5VVR - chains B and J of the 16 polymer chains in the assembly; structure by electron microscopy, 5.80 A resolution (low resolution: residue-level contacts below are approximate; hydrogen-bond / salt-bridge calls are withheld).

[Chain B]
Name: DNA-directed RNA polymerase II subunit RPB2
Organism: Saccharomyces cerevisiae (strain ATCC 204508 / S288c)
Notes: EC 2.7.7.6
UniProt: P08518 (RPB2_YEAST); residue numbers follow UniProt; this construct covers 1-1224
Amino-acid sequence (1224 residues; row label = number of the first residue in the row):
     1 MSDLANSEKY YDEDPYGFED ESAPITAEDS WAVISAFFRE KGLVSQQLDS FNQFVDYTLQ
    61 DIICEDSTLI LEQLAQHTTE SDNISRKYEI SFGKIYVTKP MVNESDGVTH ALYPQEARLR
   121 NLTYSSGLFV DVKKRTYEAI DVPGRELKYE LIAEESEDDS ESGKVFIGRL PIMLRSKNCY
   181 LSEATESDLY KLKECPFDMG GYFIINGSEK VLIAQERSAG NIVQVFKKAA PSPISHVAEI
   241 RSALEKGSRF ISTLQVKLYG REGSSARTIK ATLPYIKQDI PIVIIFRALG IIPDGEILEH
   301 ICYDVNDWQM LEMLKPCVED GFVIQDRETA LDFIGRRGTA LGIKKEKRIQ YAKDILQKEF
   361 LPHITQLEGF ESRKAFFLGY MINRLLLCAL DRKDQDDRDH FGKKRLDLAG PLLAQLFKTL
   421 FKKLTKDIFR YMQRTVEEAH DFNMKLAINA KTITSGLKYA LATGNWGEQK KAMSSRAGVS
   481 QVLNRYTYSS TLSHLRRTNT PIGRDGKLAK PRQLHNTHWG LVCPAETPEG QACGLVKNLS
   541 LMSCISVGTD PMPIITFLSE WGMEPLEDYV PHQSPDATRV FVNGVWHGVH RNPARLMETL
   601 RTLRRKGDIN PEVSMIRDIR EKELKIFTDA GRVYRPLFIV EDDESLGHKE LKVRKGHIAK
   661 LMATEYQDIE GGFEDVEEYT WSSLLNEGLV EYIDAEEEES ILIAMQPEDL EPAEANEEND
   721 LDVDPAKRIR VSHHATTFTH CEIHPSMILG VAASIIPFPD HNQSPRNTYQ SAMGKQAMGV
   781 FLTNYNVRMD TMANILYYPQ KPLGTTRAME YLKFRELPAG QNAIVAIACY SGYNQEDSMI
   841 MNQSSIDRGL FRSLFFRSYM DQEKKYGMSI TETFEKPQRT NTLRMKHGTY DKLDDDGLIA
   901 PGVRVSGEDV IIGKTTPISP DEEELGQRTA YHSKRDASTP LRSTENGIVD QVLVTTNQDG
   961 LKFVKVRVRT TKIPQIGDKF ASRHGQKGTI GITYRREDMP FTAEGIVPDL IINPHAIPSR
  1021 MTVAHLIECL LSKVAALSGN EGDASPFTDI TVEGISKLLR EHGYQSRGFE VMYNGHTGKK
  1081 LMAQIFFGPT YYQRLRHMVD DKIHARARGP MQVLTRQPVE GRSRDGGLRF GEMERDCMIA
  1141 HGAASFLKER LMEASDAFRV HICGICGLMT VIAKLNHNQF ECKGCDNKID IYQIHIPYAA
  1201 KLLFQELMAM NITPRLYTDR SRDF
Not modelled in the structure: 1-17
Metal / ion sites: Zn2+: C1163, C1166, C1185

[Chain J]
Name: DNA-directed RNA polymerases I, II, and III subunit RPABC5
Organism: Saccharomyces cerevisiae (strain ATCC 204508 / S288c)
UniProt: P22139 (RPAB5_YEAST); numbering as in UniProt (aligned over 1-70)
Amino-acid sequence (70 residues; each row starts with the number of its first residue):
     1 MIVPVRCFSC GKVVGDKWES YLNLLQEDEL DEGTALSRLG LKRYCCRRMI LTHVDLIEKF
    61 LRYNPLEKRD
Metal / ion sites: Zn2+: C10, C46
Curated features (UniProtKB/Swiss-Prot):
  - binding site (Zn(2+)): C7, C10, C45, C46
  - cross-link: K59 (Glycyl lysine isopeptide (Lys-Gly) (interchain with G-Cter in ubiquitin))

[How chain B and chain J interact]
Residue-residue contacts - 59 pairs, chain B then chain J:
  S187(B) - R62(J)
  S187(B) - D70(J)
  Y190(B) - K59(J)
  Y190(B) - R62(J)
  Y190(B) - Y63(J)
  Y190(B) - R69(J)
  Y190(B) - D70(J)
  K191(B) - R69(J)
  K191(B) - D70(J)
  K193(B) - Y63(J)
  E194(B) - Y63(J)
  C195(B) - Y63(J)
  T783(B) - F60(J)
  T783(B) - Y63(J)
  N784(B) - Y63(J)
  Y785(B) - F60(J)
  L796(B) - M1(J)
  Y797(B) - M1(J)
  Y798(B) - M1(J)
  Y798(B) - I2(J)
  Y798(B) - P4(J)
  P799(B) - M1(J)
  P799(B) - V54(J)
  Q800(B) - T52(J)
  Q800(B) - H53(J)
  Q800(B) - V54(J)
  K801(B) - T52(J)
  K801(B) - H53(J)
  K801(B) - V54(J)
  L803(B) - T52(J)
  E816(B) - L56(J)
  E816(B) - K59(J)
  N822(B) - R48(J)
  N822(B) - T52(J)
  A823(B) - R48(J)
  I824(B) - C45(J)
  I824(B) - R48(J)
  S845(B) - F8(J)
  S845(B) - S9(J)
  R848(B) - C7(J)
  R848(B) - F8(J)
  R848(B) - S9(J)
  R848(B) - C10(J)
  R848(B) - G11(J)
  G849(B) - F8(J)
  L850(B) - F8(J)
  R996(B) - S9(J)
  R996(B) - C10(J)
  E1004(B) - R43(J)
  G1005(B) - R43(J)
  D1009(B) - S9(J)
  D1009(B) - R48(J)
  K1033(B) - Y44(J)
  A1036(B) - Y44(J)
  A1036(B) - R47(J)
  L1037(B) - Y44(J)
  L1037(B) - R47(J)
  G1039(B) - E32(J)
  P1089(B) - Y44(J)
Other interface residues (no listed pair), chain B (44 interface residues in all): P196, F197, V780, N786, L817, P818, I1006, V1007, S1032, S1038, N1040
Other interface residues (no listed pair), chain J (26 interface residues in all): G33, L51

[Overview]
The interface between chain B and chain J involves 44 residues on one side and 26 on the other. C1163(B),
C1166(B) and C1185(B) form the Zn2+ site. Curated annotation (UniProt) lists 4 Zn2+-binding residues on chain
J.
Here chain B is DNA-directed RNA polymerase II subunit RPB2 and chain J is DNA-directed RNA polymerases I, II,
and III subunit RPABC5, both from Saccharomyces cerevisiae (strain ATCC 204508 / S288c). Entry 5VVR (Ternary
complex of RNA Pol II, transcription scaffold and Rad26) was determined by electron microscopy, deposited
together with 5VVS.
